PDB entry 6WUB | electron microscopy, 3.20 A resolution | chains a and e of the 12 polymer chains in the assembly

Chain a:
Molecule: 16S rRNA
Source organism: Enterococcus faecalis OG1RF
Sequence (1548 nucleotides; numbered 3 to 1550; the number before each row is that of its first residue):
     3 UGAGAGUUUG AUCCUGGCUC AGGACGAACG CUGGCGGCGU GCCUAAUACA UGCAAGUCGA
    63 ACGCUUCUUU CCUCCCGAGU GCUUGCACUC AAUUGGAAAG AGGAGUGGCG GACGGGUGAG
   123 UAACACGUGG GUAACCUACC CAUCAGAGGG GGAUAACACU UGGAAACAGG UGCUAAUACC
   183 GCAUAACAGU UUAUGCCGCA UGGCAUAAGA GUGAAAGGCG CUUUCGGGUG UCGCUGAUGG
   243 AUGGACCCGC GGUGCAUUAG CUAGUUGGUG AGGUAACGGC UCACCAAGGC CACGAUGCAU
   303 AGCCGACCUG AGAGGGUGAU CGGCCACACU GGGACUGAGA CACGGCCCAG ACUCCUACGG
   363 GAGGCAGCAG UAGGGAAUCU UCGGCAAUGG ACGAAAGUCU GACCGAGCAA CGCCGCGUGA
   423 GUGAAGAAGG UUUUCGGAUC GUAAAACUCU GUUGUUAGAG AAGAACAAGG ACGUUAGUAA
   483 CUGAACGUCC CCUGACGGUA UCUAACCAGA AAGCCACGGC UAACUACGUG CCAGCAGCCG
   543 CGGUAAUACG UAGGUGGCAA GCGUUGUCCG GAUUUAUUGG GCGUAAAGCG AGCGCAGGCG
   603 GUUUCUUAAG UCUGAUGUGA AAGCCCCCGG CUCAACCGGG GAGGGUCAUU GGAAACUGGG
   663 AGACUUGAGU GCAGAAGAGG AGAGUGGAAU UCCAUGUGUA GCGGUGAAAU GCGUAGAUAU
   723 AUGGAGGAAC ACCAGUGGCG AAGGCGGCUC UCUGGUCUGU AACUGACGCU GAGGCUCGAA
   783 AGCGUGGGGA GCAAACAGGA UUAGAUACCC UGGUAGUCCA CGCCGUAAAC GAUGAGUGCU
   843 AAGUGUUGGA GGGUUUCCGC CCUUCAGUGC UGCAGCAAAC GCAUUAAGCA CUCCGCCUGG
   903 GGAGUACGAC CGCAAGGUUG AAACUCAAAG GAAUUGACGG GGGCCCGCAC AAGCGGUGGA
   963 GCAUGUGGUU UAAUUCGAAG CAACGCGAAG AACCUUACCA GGUCUUGACA UCCUUUGACC
  1023 ACUCUAGAGA UAGAGCUUUC CCUUCGGGGA CAAAGUGACA GGUGGUGCAU GGUUGUCGUC
  1083 AGCUCGUGUC GUGAGAUGUU GGGUUAAGUC CCGCAACGAG CGCAACCCUU AUUGUUAGUU
  1143 GCCAUCAUUU AGUUGGGCAC UCUAGCGAGA CUGCCGGUGA CAAACCGGAG GAAGGUGGGG
  1203 AUGACGUCAA AUCAUCAUGC CCCUUAUGAC CUGGGCUACA CACGUGCUAC AAUGGGAAGU
  1263 ACAACGAGUC GCUAGACCGC GAGGUCAUGC AAAUCUCUUA AAGCUUCUCU CAGUUCGGAU
  1323 UGCAGGCUGC AACUCGCCUG CAUGAAGCCG GAAUCGCUAG UAAUCGCGGA UCAGCACGCC
  1383 GCGGUGAAUA CGUUCCCGGG CCUUGUACAC ACCGCCCGUC ACACCACGAG AGUUUGUAAC
  1443 ACCCGAAGUC GGUGAGGUAA CCUUUUUGGA GCCAGCCGCC UAAGGUGGGA UAGAUGAUUG
  1503 GGGUGAAGUC GUAACAAGGU AGCCGUAUCG GAAGGUGCGG CUGGAUCA
Not modelled in the structure: 72-96, 950-1080, 1125-1395

Chain e:
Molecule: 30S ribosomal protein S5
Source organism: Enterococcus faecalis OG1RF
Reference sequence: A0A1B4XKW0 (A0A1B4XKW0_ENTFL); residue numbers follow UniProt; this construct covers 3-165
Amino-acid sequence (163 residues; numbered 3 to 165; the number before each row is that of its first residue):
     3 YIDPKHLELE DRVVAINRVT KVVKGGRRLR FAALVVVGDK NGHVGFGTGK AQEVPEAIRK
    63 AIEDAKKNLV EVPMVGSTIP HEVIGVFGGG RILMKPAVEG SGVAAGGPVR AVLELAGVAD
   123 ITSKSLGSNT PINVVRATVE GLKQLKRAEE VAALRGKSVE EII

Interface between chain a and chain e:
Pairs across the interface (55; chain a residue first):
  G4(a) with Leu95(e), base contact; Lys97(e), base contact; Thr124(e), phosphate contact; Ser125(e), hydrogen bond to the sugar; Lys126(e), sugar contact; Leu128(e), base contact
  A5(a) with Ala106(e), sugar contact; Ala107(e), hydrogen bond to the sugar; Gly108(e), sugar contact; Arg112(e), hydrogen bond to the base; Ser125(e), sugar contact
  G6(a) with Gly108(e), sugar contact; Lys126(e), salt bridge to the phosphate; Ser127(e), hydrogen bond to the phosphate
  A7(a) with Asn131(e), hydrogen bond to the phosphate
  G12(a) with Thr22(e), hydrogen bond to the sugar; Val24(e), base contact; Arg29(e), sugar contact
  A13(a) with Val21(e), sugar contact; Thr22(e), sugar contact
  U14(a) with Asn19(e), phosphate contact
  C15(a) with Thr132(e), phosphate contact; Asn135(e), hydrogen bond to the phosphate
  C16(a) with Gly90(e), phosphate contact; Ser130(e), hydrogen bond to the phosphate; Thr132(e), hydrogen bond to the phosphate; Asn135(e), hydrogen bond to the phosphate
  A574(a) with Lys126(e), salt bridge to the phosphate
  U937(a) with Lys23(e), hydrogen bond to the sugar; Val24(e), hydrogen bond to the sugar
  G938(a) with Val24(e), sugar contact; Val25(e), sugar contact
  A939(a) with Lys26(e), phosphate contact
  U1086(a) with Val25(e), phosphate contact; Arg30(e), salt bridge to the phosphate
  U1089(a) with Lys62(e), salt bridge to the phosphate
  G1090(a) with Lys69(e), salt bridge to the phosphate
  U1094(a) with Phe89(e), sugar contact; Asn135(e), hydrogen bond to the sugar; Arg138(e), hydrogen bond to the phosphate
  G1095(a) with Arg138(e), salt bridge to the phosphate
  A1096(a) with Val21(e), phosphate contact; Thr22(e), phosphate contact; Lys52(e), salt bridge to the phosphate
  G1097(a) with Val21(e), phosphate contact; Thr22(e), phosphate contact; Lys23(e), phosphate contact; Arg32(e), salt bridge to the phosphate; Lys52(e), salt bridge to the phosphate
  A1098(a) with Lys23(e), salt bridge to the phosphate
  A1411(a) with Val24(e), base contact
  C1412(a) with Arg29(e), salt bridge to the phosphate
  A1413(a) with Val24(e), base contact; Val25(e), base contact; Gly27(e), hydrogen bond to the base
Other interface residues (no listed pair), chain a (30 interface residues in all): U17, U575, A880, C1087, G1088, U1091
Other interface residues (no listed pair), chain e (40 interface residues in all): Arg20, Ala34, Glu58, Arg61, Gly91, Gly109, Pro110, Ile134

Overview:
30 residues of chain a and 40 residues of chain e are in contact; the contacts include 15 hydrogen bonds and
11 salt bridges. Polar contacts include A5(a)-Arg112(e), A1413(a)-Gly27(e) and G4(a)-Ser125(e).
Here chain a is 16S rRNA and chain e is 30S ribosomal protein S5, both from Enterococcus faecalis OG1RF. Entry
6WUB (30S subunit (head) of 70S Ribosome Enterococcus faecalis MultiBody refinement) was determined by
electron microscopy, deposited together with 6WUA.
